Entry 7JV1 (X-ray diffraction, 3.62 A resolution); this record covers chains D and C.

== Chain D ==
Protein: Kinase suppressor of Ras 1
Source organism: Homo sapiens
Notes: EC 2.7.11.1
Reference sequence: Q8IVT5 (KSR1_HUMAN); numbering as in UniProt (aligned over 591-899)
Sequence (334 residues; row label = number of the first residue in the row):
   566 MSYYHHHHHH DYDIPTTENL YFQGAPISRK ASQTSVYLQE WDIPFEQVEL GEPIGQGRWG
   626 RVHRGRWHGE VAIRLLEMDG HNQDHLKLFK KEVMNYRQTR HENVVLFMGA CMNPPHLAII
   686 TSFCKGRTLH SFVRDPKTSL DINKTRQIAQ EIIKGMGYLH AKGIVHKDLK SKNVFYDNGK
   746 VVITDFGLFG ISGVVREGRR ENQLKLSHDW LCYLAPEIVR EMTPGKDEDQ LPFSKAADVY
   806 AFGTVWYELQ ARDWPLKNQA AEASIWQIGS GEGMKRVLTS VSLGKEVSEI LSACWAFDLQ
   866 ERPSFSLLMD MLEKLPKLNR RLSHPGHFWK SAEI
Unresolved in the structure: 566-599, 761-767, 882-899
Construct notes: initiating methionine (566); expression tag (567-590); conflict E898 (Asp in Q8IVT5)
Metal / ion sites: Mg2+: N738, D750 (together with AMP-PNP)
Small-molecule neighbours: AMP-PNP (ANP; phosphoaminophosphonic acid-adenylate ester): I619, G620, Q621, G622, R623, W624, G625, V627, A637, R639, S687, F688, C689, T693, D733, K735, K737, N738, F740, T749, D750

== Chain C ==
Protein: Dual specificity mitogen-activated protein kinase kinase 1
Source organism: Oryctolagus cuniculus
Notes: EC 2.7.12.2
Reference sequence: P29678 (MP2K1_RABIT); residue numbers follow UniProt; this construct covers 35-393
Sequence (384 residues; row label = number of the first residue in the row):
    10 MSYYHHHHHH DYDIPTTENL YFQGAKKLEE LELDEQQRKR LEAFLTQKQK VGELKDDDFE
    70 KISELGAGNG GVVFKVSHKP SGLVMARKLI HLEIKPAIRN QIIRELQVLH ECNSPYIVGF
   130 YGAFYSDGEI SICMEHMDGG SLDQVLKKAG RIPEQILGKV SIAVIKGLTY LREKHKIMHR
   190 DVKPSNILVN SRGEIKLCDF GVSGQLIDSM ANSFVGTRSY MSPERLQGTH YSVQSDIWSM
   250 GLSLVEMAVG RYPIPPPDAK ELELMFGCQV EGDAAETPPR PRTPGRPLSS YGMDSRPPMA
   310 IFELLDYIVN EPPPKLPSAV FSLEFQDFVN KCLIKNPAER ADLKQLMVHA FIKRSDAEEV
   370 DFAGWLCSTI GLNQPSTPTH AAGV
Unresolved in the structure: 10-39, 78-79, 275-306, 382-393
Construct notes: initiating methionine (10); expression tag (11-34)
Swiss-Prot annotation at these positions:
  - region: E270 to P307 (RAF1-binding)
  - active site: D190 (Proton acceptor)
  - binding site (ATP): L74 to V82, K97
  - modified residue: S218 (Phosphoserine), S222 (Phosphoserine), T286 (Phosphothreonine), T292 (Phosphothreonine), S298 (Phosphoserine)
Small-molecule neighbours:
  - AMP-PNP (ANP; phosphoaminophosphonic acid-adenylate ester): L74, G75, A76, G77, G80, V81, V82, A95, K97, M143, S150, D190, K192, S194, N195, L197, D208
  - VKG (N-(3-{3-cyclopropyl-5-[(2-fluoro-4-iodophenyl)amino]-6,8-dimethyl-2,4,7-trioxo-3,4,6,7-tetrahydropyrido[4,3-d]pyrimidin-1(2H)-yl}phenyl)-N'-methylsulfuric diamide): K97, L118, V127, I141, R189, D190, C207, D208, F209, G210, V211, S212, L215, I216, S222, R234
From the paper describing this entry:
  - post-translational modification sites: S218, S222 (citing earlier work)

== Interface between chain D and chain C ==
Pairs across the interface (39; chain D residue first):
  Q768(D) with A76(C), hydrogen bond (side chain-backbone); G77(C); V224(C)
  L769(D) with F223(C); V224(C), hydrogen bond (backbone-backbone)
  K770(D) with F223(C)
  L771(D) with N221(C); S222(C), hydrogen bond (backbone-backbone); F223(C)
  H773(D) with A220(C), hydrogen bond (backbone-backbone)
  R785(D) with A309(C); F311(C)
  M787(D) with A309(C); I310(C)
  N823(D) with D217(C); M219(C)
  A825(D) with M230(C), hydrophobic
  A826(D) with V224(C), hydrophobic
  E827(D) with V224(C); S228(C), hydrogen bond; M230(C); L235(C); L314(C)
  A828(D) with M230(C); R234(C); L235(C)
  I830(D) with I310(C), hydrophobic; F311(C), hydrophobic; L314(C), hydrophobic
  W831(D) with L235(C); F311(C), hydrophobic; D315(C), hydrogen bond; V318(C)
  Q832(D) with Q236(C); G237(C)
  G834(D) with F311(C)
  S835(D) with F311(C)
  R841(D) with Q236(C), hydrogen bond (side chain-backbone); G237(C)
Also at the interface, not in a pair above, chain D (23 interface residues in all): S772, V784, T788, P789, Q824
Also at the interface, not in a pair above, chain C (24 interface residues in all): I216, G225, M308

== Summary ==
23 residues of chain D face 24 of chain C across their interface; the contacts include 7 hydrogen bonds. Polar
pairs include Q768(D)-A76(C), E827(D)-S228(C) and W831(D)-D315(C). Chain D binds AMP-PNP. Chain C binds
AMP-PNP and compound VKG. From UniProt: active-site residue D190(C) and 10 ATP-binding residues on chain C.
From the paper: modification sites S218(C) and S222(C).
Chain D is Kinase suppressor of Ras 1 (Homo sapiens) and chain C is Dual specificity mitogen-activated protein
kinase kinase 1 (Oryctolagus cuniculus); the structure, Crystal Structure of KSR1:MEK1 in complex with
AMP-PNP, and allosteric MEK inhibitor APS-9-95-1, was determined by X-ray diffraction (same publication as
7JUQ, 7JUR, 7JUS, 7JUT, 7JUU, 7JUV and 5 further entries).
